PDB entry 2WGF | X-ray diffraction, 2.15 A resolution | chains A and B

== Chain A (and B) ==
Name: 3-oxoacyl-[acyl-carrier-protein] synthase 1
From: Mycobacterium tuberculosis
Notes: EC 2.3.1.41; chain B of this document is another copy of the same molecule, construct and numbering; everything in this record applies to it too
Reference sequence: P63454 (FAB1_MYCTU); residue numbers follow UniProt; this construct covers 1-416
Amino-acid sequence (416 residues; each row starts with the number of its first residue):
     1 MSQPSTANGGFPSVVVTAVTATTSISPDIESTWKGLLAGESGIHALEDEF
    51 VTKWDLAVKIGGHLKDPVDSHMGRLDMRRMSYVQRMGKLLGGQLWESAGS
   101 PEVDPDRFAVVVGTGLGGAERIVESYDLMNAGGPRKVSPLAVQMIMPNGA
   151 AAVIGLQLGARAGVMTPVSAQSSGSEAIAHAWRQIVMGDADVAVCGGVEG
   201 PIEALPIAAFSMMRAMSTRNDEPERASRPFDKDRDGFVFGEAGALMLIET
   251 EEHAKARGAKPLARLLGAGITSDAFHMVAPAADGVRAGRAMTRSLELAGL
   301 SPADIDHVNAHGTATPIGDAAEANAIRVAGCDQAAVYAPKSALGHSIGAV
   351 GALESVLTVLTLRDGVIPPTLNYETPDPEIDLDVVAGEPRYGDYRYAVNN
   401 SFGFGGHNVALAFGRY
Not modelled in the structure: 1
Sequence notes: engineered mutation Gln-171 (Cys in P63454)
From the paper describing this entry:
  - contacts within the chain: Gln-171/Phe-404 (hydrogen bond)
  - conformationally variable residues (side-chain flip): Phe-404
  - catalytic residues: His-311, His-345 (citing earlier work)

== How chain A and chain B interact ==
Pairs across the interface - 133 pairs, chain A then chain B:
  Trp-54(A) / Met-129(B)
  Trp-54(A) / Asn-130(B)
  Trp-54(A) / Gly-133(B)
  Trp-54(A) / Pro-134(B)
  Leu-56(A) / Pro-134(B)  hydrophobic
  Gln-84(A) / Met-277(B)
  Asp-106(A) / Arg-286(B)  salt bridge
  Gly-115(A) / Pro-147(B)
  Leu-116(A) / Ile-122(B)  hydrophobic
  Leu-116(A) / Ile-145(B)  hydrophobic
  Ile-122(A) / Ile-122(B)  hydrophobic
  Ile-122(A) / Val-123(B)  hydrophobic
  Ser-125(A) / Leu-205(B)
  Tyr-126(A) / Val-123(B)  hydrophobic
  Tyr-126(A) / Asp-127(B)  hydrogen bond
  Tyr-126(A) / Leu-205(B)  hydrophobic
  Asp-127(A) / Tyr-126(B)  hydrogen bond
  Met-129(A) / Trp-54(B)
  Met-129(A) / Leu-205(B)  hydrophobic
  Met-129(A) / Ala-208(B)  hydrophobic
  Asn-130(A) / Trp-54(B)
  Gly-133(A) / Trp-54(B)
  Pro-134(A) / Trp-54(B)
  Pro-134(A) / Leu-56(B)  hydrophobic
  Pro-134(A) / Ala-208(B)  hydrophobic
  Pro-134(A) / Met-212(B)
  Arg-135(A) / Met-212(B)
  Val-137(A) / Ala-209(B)  hydrophobic
  Val-137(A) / Met-212(B)
  Pro-139(A) / Met-212(B)
  Pro-139(A) / Met-213(B)
  Val-142(A) / Ala-209(B)
  Val-142(A) / Phe-210(B)  hydrophobic
  Val-142(A) / Phe-404(B)  hydrophobic
  Gln-143(A) / Met-277(B)
  Gln-143(A) / Val-278(B)
  Met-146(A) / Met-277(B)  hydrophobic
  Met-146(A) / Phe-404(B)
  Met-146(A) / Gly-405(B)
  Pro-147(A) / Gly-115(B)
  Pro-147(A) / Leu-116(B)  hydrophobic
  Pro-147(A) / Val-168(B)
  Asn-148(A) / Val-168(B)
  Asn-148(A) / Ser-169(B)
  Asn-148(A) / Ala-170(B)
  Asn-148(A) / Phe-404(B)  hydrogen bond (side chain-backbone)
  Asn-148(A) / His-407(B)  hydrogen bond
  Ala-152(A) / Met-277(B)  hydrophobic
  Ala-152(A) / Gly-405(B)
  Gly-155(A) / Ala-274(B)
  Leu-156(A) / Ala-274(B)
  Leu-156(A) / Phe-275(B)
  Leu-156(A) / His-276(B)
  Leu-156(A) / Met-277(B)  hydrophobic
  Gly-159(A) / Ala-274(B)
  Ala-160(A) / Ser-272(B)  hydrogen bond (backbone-side chain)
  Ala-160(A) / Ala-274(B)
  Arg-161(A) / Thr-271(B)
  Arg-161(A) / Ser-272(B)  hydrogen bond (backbone-backbone)
  Arg-161(A) / Asp-273(B)  hydrogen bond (side chain-backbone)
  Arg-161(A) / Ala-274(B)
  Arg-161(A) / Arg-286(B)  hydrogen bond (backbone-side chain)
  Ala-162(A) / Ile-270(B)
  Ala-162(A) / Ser-272(B)
  Gly-163(A) / Thr-271(B)
  Gly-163(A) / Ser-272(B)  hydrogen bond (backbone-side chain)
  Val-164(A) / Ser-272(B)
  Val-164(A) / His-407(B)  hydrogen bond (backbone-side chain)
  Met-165(A) / Glu-176(B)
  Met-165(A) / His-180(B)
  Thr-166(A) / Thr-166(B)
  Thr-166(A) / Pro-167(B)
  Thr-166(A) / Val-168(B)  hydrogen bond (backbone-backbone)
  Pro-167(A) / Thr-166(B)
  Val-168(A) / Pro-147(B)  hydrophobic
  Val-168(A) / Asn-148(B)
  Val-168(A) / Thr-166(B)  hydrogen bond (backbone-backbone)
  Val-168(A) / Val-168(B)  hydrophobic
  Ser-169(A) / Asn-148(B)
  Ala-170(A) / Asn-148(B)  hydrogen bond (backbone-side chain)
  Glu-176(A) / Met-165(B)
  His-180(A) / Met-165(B)
  Arg-183(A) / Gln-184(B)  hydrogen bond
  Gln-184(A) / Arg-183(B)  hydrogen bond
  Gln-184(A) / Ile-270(B)
  Met-187(A) / Arg-293(B)  hydrogen bond (backbone-side chain)
  Gly-188(A) / Arg-293(B)  hydrogen bond (backbone-side chain)
  Asp-189(A) / Arg-293(B)  salt bridge
  Ala-204(A) / Met-129(B)  hydrophobic
  Leu-205(A) / Ser-125(B)
  Leu-205(A) / Tyr-126(B)  hydrophobic
  Leu-205(A) / Met-129(B)  hydrophobic
  Ala-208(A) / Pro-134(B)
  Ala-209(A) / Val-137(B)  hydrophobic
  Ala-209(A) / Val-142(B)  hydrophobic
  Phe-210(A) / Val-142(B)  hydrophobic
  Met-212(A) / Pro-134(B)
  Met-212(A) / Arg-135(B)
  Met-212(A) / Val-137(B)
  Met-212(A) / Pro-139(B)
  Met-213(A) / Pro-139(B)
  Ile-270(A) / Ala-162(B)
  Thr-271(A) / Gly-163(B)
  Ser-272(A) / Ala-160(B)  hydrogen bond (side chain-backbone)
  Ser-272(A) / Arg-161(B)
  Ser-272(A) / Ala-162(B)
  Ser-272(A) / Gly-163(B)  hydrogen bond (side chain-backbone)
  Ser-272(A) / Val-164(B)
  Asp-273(A) / Arg-161(B)  hydrogen bond (backbone-side chain)
  Ala-274(A) / Gly-155(B)
  Ala-274(A) / Leu-156(B)
  Ala-274(A) / Gly-159(B)
  Ala-274(A) / Ala-160(B)
  Ala-274(A) / Arg-161(B)
  Phe-275(A) / Leu-156(B)
  His-276(A) / Leu-156(B)
  Met-277(A) / Gln-84(B)
  Met-277(A) / Gln-143(B)
  Met-277(A) / Ala-152(B)  hydrophobic
  Met-277(A) / Val-153(B)  hydrophobic
  Met-277(A) / Leu-156(B)  hydrophobic
  Val-278(A) / Gln-143(B)
  Arg-286(A) / Asp-106(B)  salt bridge
  Arg-286(A) / Arg-161(B)  hydrogen bond (side chain-backbone)
  Arg-293(A) / Met-187(B)  hydrogen bond (side chain-backbone)
  Arg-293(A) / Gly-188(B)  hydrogen bond (side chain-backbone)
  Arg-293(A) / Asp-189(B)  salt bridge
  Phe-404(A) / Val-142(B)  hydrophobic
  Phe-404(A) / Met-146(B)  hydrophobic
  Phe-404(A) / Asn-148(B)  hydrogen bond (backbone-side chain)
  Gly-405(A) / Ala-152(B)
  His-407(A) / Asn-148(B)  hydrogen bond
  His-407(A) / Val-164(B)  hydrogen bond (side chain-backbone)
Interface residues without a listed pair, chain A (73 interface residues in all): Phe-11, Val-123, Ser-138, Ala-141, Ile-145, Gly-149, Val-153, Trp-182
Interface residues without a listed pair, chain B (73 interface residues in all): Phe-11, Asp-55, Ser-138, Gly-149, Trp-182, Ala-204

== In short ==
Chain A and chain B each contribute 73 residues to their interface; the contacts include 26 hydrogen bonds and
4 salt bridges. Polar pairs include Asp-106(A)/Arg-286(B), Asp-189(A)/Arg-293(B) and Tyr-126(A)/Asp-127(B).
The paper reports catalytic residues His-311(A) and His-345(A); conformational variability at Phe-404(A).
Chain A and chain B are both 3-oxoacyl-[acyl-carrier-protein] synthase 1 (Mycobacterium tuberculosis); the
structure, Crystal structure of Mycobacterium tuberculosis C171Q KasA variant, was determined by X-ray
diffraction together with 2WGD, 2WGE and 2WGG from the same study.
